Entry 6UEB (electron microscopy, 3.30 A resolution); this record covers chains A and B.

Chain A:
Name: Large structural protein
Organism: Rabies virus (strain SAD B19)
Notes: EC 2.7.7.48, 2.1.1.56, 2.7.7.88, 2.1.1.296
Reference sequence: P16289 (L_RABVS); numbering as in UniProt (aligned over 1-2127)
Amino-acid sequence (2127 residues; each row starts with the number of its first residue):
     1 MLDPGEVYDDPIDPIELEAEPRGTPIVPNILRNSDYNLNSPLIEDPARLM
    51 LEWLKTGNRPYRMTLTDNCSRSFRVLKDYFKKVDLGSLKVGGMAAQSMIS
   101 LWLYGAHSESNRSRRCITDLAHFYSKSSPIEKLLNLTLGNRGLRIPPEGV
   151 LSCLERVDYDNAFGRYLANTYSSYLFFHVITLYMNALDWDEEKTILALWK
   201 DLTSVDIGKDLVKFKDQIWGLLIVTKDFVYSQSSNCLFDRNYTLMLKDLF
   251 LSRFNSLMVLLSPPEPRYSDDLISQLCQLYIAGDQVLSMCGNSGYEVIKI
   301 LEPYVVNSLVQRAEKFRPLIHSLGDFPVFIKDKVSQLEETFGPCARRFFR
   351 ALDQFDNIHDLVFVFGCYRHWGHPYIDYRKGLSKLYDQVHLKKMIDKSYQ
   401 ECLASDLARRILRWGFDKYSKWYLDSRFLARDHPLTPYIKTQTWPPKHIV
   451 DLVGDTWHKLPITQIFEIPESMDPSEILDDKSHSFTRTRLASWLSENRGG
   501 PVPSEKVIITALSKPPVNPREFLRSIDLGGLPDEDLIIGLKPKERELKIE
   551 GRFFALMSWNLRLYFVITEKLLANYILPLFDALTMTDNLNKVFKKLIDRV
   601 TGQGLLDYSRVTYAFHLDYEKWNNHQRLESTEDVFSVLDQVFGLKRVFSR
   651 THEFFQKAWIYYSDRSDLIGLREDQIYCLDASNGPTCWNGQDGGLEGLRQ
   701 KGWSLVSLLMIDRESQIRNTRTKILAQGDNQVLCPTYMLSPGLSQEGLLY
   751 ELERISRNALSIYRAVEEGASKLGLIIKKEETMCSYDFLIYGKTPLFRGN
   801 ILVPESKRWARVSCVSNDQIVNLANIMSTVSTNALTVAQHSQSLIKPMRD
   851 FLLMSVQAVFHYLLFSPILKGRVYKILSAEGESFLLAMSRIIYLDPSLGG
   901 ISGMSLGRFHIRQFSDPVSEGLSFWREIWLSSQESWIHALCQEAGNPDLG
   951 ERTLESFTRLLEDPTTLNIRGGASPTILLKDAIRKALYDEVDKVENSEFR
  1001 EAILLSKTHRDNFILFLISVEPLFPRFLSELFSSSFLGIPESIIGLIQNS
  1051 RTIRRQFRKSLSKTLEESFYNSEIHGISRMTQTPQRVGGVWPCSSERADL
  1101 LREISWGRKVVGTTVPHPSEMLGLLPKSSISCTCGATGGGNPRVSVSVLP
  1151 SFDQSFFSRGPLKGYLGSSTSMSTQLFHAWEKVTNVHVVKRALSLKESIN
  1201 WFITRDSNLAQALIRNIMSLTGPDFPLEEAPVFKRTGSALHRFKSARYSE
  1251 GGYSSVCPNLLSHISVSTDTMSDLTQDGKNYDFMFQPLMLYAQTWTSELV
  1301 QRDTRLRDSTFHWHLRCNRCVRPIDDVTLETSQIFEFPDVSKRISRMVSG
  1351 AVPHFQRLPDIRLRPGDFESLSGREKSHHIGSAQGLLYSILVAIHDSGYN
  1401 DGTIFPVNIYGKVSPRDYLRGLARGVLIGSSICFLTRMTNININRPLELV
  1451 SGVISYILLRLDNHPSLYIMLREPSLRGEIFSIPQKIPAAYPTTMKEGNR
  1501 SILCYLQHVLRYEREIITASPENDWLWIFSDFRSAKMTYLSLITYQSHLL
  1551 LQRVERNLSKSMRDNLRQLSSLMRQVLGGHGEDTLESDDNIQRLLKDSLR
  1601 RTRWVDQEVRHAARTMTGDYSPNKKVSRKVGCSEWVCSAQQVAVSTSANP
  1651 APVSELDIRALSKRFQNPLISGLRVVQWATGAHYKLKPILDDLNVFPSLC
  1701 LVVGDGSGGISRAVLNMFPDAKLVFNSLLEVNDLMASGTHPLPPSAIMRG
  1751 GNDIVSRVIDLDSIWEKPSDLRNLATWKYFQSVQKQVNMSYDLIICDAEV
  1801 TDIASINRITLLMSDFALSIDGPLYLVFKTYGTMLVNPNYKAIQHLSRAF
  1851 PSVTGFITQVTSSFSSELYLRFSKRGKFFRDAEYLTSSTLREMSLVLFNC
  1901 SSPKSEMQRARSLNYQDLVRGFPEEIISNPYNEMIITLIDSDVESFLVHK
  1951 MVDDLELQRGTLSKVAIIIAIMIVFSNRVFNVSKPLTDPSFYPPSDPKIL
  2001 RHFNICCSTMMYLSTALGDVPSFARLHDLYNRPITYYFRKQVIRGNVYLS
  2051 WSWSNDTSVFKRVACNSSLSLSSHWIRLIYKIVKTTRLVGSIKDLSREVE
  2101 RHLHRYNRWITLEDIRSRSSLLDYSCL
Disordered / not traced: 1-28
Bound ions: Zn2+ site 1: Cys1093, Glu1120, Cys1317, Cys1320; Zn2+ site 2: Cys1132, Cys1134, His1312, His1314
Curated features (UniProtKB/Swiss-Prot):
  - binding site (ATP): Leu1701 to Ile1710
  - natural variant: Ile26 (I26T: In strain: Isolate SAD1-3670 var 1 and Isolate SAD1-3670 var 2), Phe365 (F365Y: In strain: Isolate SAD1-3670 var 1 and Isolate SAD1-3670 var 2), Leu391 (L391I: In strain: Isolate SAD1-3670 var 1 and Isolate SAD1-3670 var 2), Met394 (M394V: In strain: SRV9, Isolate SAD1-3670 var 1 and 10 more), Arg524 (R524K: In strain: Isolate SAD1-3670 var 1 and Isolate SAD1-3670 var 2), Ile901 (I901V: In strain: Isolate SAD1-3670 var 1 and Isolate SAD1-3670 var 2), Gln933 (Q933H: In strain: Isolate SAD1-3670 var 1 and Isolate SAD1-3670 var 2), Ile1018 (I1018T: In strain: Isolate SAD1-3670 var 1 and Isolate SAD1-3670 var 2), Leu1100 (L1100Q: In strain: SRV9), Ala1212 (A1212T: In strain: Isolate SAD1-3670 var 1 and Isolate SAD1-3670 var 2), Val1450 (V1450I: In strain: Isolate SAD1-3670 var 1 and Isolate SAD1-3670 var 2), Ile1516 (I1516V: In strain: Isolate SAD1-3670 var 1 and Isolate SAD1-3670 var 2), 4 further natural variant entries in UniProt
  - mutagenesis: Leu725 (L725I/M: Complete loss of polymerase activity), Ala726 (A726G/S/V: Complete loss of polymerase activity), Gln727 (Q727E/N: Complete loss of polymerase activity), Gly728 to Asn730 (Complete loss of polymerase activity), Gly728 (G728A: Complete loss of polymerase activity), Asp729 (D729E/N: Complete loss of polymerase activity), Asn730 (N730A/D/E/Q: Complete loss of polymerase activity), Gln731 (Q731E/N: Complete loss of polymerase activity), Val732 (V732A: Partial loss of polymerase activity; V732S/T: Complete loss of polymerase activity), Leu733 (L733I: No effect on polymerase activity; L733N: Partial loss of polymerase activity; L733S: Partial loss of polymerase activity)
What the authors report for this chain:
  - catalytic residues: His1241 (citing earlier work)
  - catalytic residues: Lys1685, Asp1797, Lys1829, Glu1867 (by similarity / conservation)

Chain B:
Name: Phosphoprotein
Organism: Rabies virus (strain SAD B19)
Reference sequence: P16286 (PHOSP_RABVS); residues 51-87 here = UniProt positions 51-87
Amino-acid sequence (42 residues; row label = number of the first residue in the row; note: 45 numbers in that range are skipped by the numbering (no residue carries them; nothing is unmodelled there); X marks 5 residues of unknown identity (built as UNK)):
     1 XXXXX
    51 EDMGRLHLDDGKSPNHGEIAKVGEGKYREDFQMDEGE
Curated features (UniProtKB/Swiss-Prot):
  - modified residue: Ser63 (Phosphoserine)
  - natural variant: Ile69 (I69M: In strain: Isolate SAD Bern, Isolate SAD Bern original var 1 and 4 more), Tyr77 (Y77S: In strain: Isolate SAD Bern, Isolate SAD Bern original var 1 and 4 more)
What the authors report for this chain:
  - post-translational modification sites: Ser63 (citing earlier work)

How chain A and chain B interact:
Contacting residue pairs - 49 pairs, chain A then chain B:
  Arg410(A) with Tyr77(B)
  Arg413(A) with Tyr77(B); Arg78(B); Glu79(B), salt bridge
  Asp417(A) with Tyr77(B)
  Tyr438(A) with Phe81(B)
  Arg718(A) with Asn65(B)
  Asn719(A) with Asn65(B)
  Tyr737(A) with Pro64(B); Asn65(B)
  Met738(A) with Pro64(B); His66(B); Gly67(B)
  Glu751(A) with Ser63(B), hydrogen bond; Pro64(B)
  Arg754(A) with Asp60(B), salt bridge; Gly61(B), hydrogen bond (side chain-backbone); Lys62(B); Ser63(B); Pro64(B)
  Ile755(A) with Pro64(B), hydrophobic
  Thr1439(A) with Phe81(B)
  Ile1441(A) with Phe81(B), hydrophobic; Asp84(B)
  Asn1442(A) with Gln82(B)
  Asn1444(A) with Glu87(B), hydrogen bond
  Arg1445(A) with Met83(B), hydrogen bond (side chain-backbone)
  Leu1459(A) with Arg78(B)
  Asn1463(A) with Gly73(B); Glu74(B); Gly75(B), hydrogen bond (side chain-backbone)
  Lys1496(A) with Val72(B), hydrogen bond (side chain-backbone)
  Pro1989(A) with Leu56(B); His57(B), hydrogen bond (backbone-backbone)
  Ser1990(A) with His57(B)
  Phe1991(A) with His57(B), hydrogen bond (backbone-backbone); Leu58(B), hydrophobic; Asp59(B), hydrogen bond (backbone-backbone)
  Tyr1992(A) with Asp59(B)
  Pro1993(A) with Asp59(B)
  Ser1995(A) with Lys62(B)
  Asp1996(A) with Ser63(B), hydrogen bond
  Pro1997(A) with His66(B)
  Lys2040(A) with Asp52(B); Met53(B); Leu56(B)
  Val2042(A) with Asp52(B)
  Thr2057(A) with Met53(B)
  Val2059(A) with Gly54(B)
Interface residues without a listed pair, chain A (46 interface residues in all): Trp444, Pro445, Pro446, Thr720, Arg721, Arg757, Asn758, Arg1460, Pro1994, Asp2019, Arg2039, Ser2058, Tyr2124, Ser2125, Cys2126
Interface residues without a listed pair, chain B (30 interface residues in all): Glu51, Glu68, Ala70
From the paper, about this interface:
  - residue pairs: Arg754(A)-Asp60(B) (salt bridge), Arg2039(A)-Glu51(B)
  - interface residues, chain A: Glu746(A)

In short:
46 residues of chain A face 30 of chain B across their interface, with 10 hydrogen bonds and 2 salt bridges.
Polar pairs include Arg413(A)-Glu79(B), Arg754(A)-Asp60(B) and Glu751(A)-Ser63(B). The paper describes a salt
bridge between Arg754(A) and Asp60(B); a contact between Arg2039(A) and Glu51(B). From the paper: catalytic
residues His1241(A), Lys1685(A) and Asp1797(A) among others; the interface residue Glu746(A).
Chain A is Large structural protein and chain B is Phosphoprotein, both from Rabies virus (strain SAD B19);
the structure, Structure of Rabies SAD-B19 L-P complex from cryo-EM, was determined by electron microscopy.
